PDB entry 8P8V | electron microscopy, 8.70 A resolution (very low resolution: no residue pairs are listed; an interface is given only as per-side residue counts) | chains 5 and K of the 59 polymer chains in the assembly

# Chain 5
Molecule: 16S ribosomal RNA
Organism: Mycoplasmoides pneumoniae M129
Sequence (1520 nucleotides; numbered 1 to 1520; the number before each row is that of its first residue):
     1 UUUUUCUGAG AGUUUGAUCC UGGCUCAGGA UUAACGCUGG CGGCAUGCCU AAUACAUGCA
    61 AGUCGAUCGA AAGUAGUAAU ACUUUAGAGG CGAACGGGUG AGUAACACGU AUCCAAUCUA
   121 CCUUAUAAUG GGGGAUAACU AGUUGAAAGA CUAGCUAAUA CCGCAUAAGA ACUUUGGUUC
   181 GCAUGAAUCA AAGUUGAAAG GACCUGCAAG GGUUCGUUAU UUGAUGAGGG UGCGCCAUAU
   241 CAGCUAGUUG GUGGGGUAAC GGCCUACCAA GGCAAUGACG UGUAGCUAUG CUGAGAAGUA
   301 GAAUAGCCAC AAUGGGACUG AGACACGGCC CAUACUCCUA CGGGAGGCAG CAGUAGGGAA
   361 UUUUUCACAA UGAGCGAAAG CUUGAUGGAG CAAUGCCGCG UGAACGAUGA AGGUCUUUAA
   421 GAUUGUAAAG UUCUUUUAUU UGGGAAGAAU GACUUUAGCA GGUAAUGGCU AGAGUUUGAC
   481 UGUACCAUUU UGAAUAAGUG ACGACUAACU AUGUGCCAGC AGUCGCGGUA AUACAUAGGU
   541 CGCAAGCGUU AUCCGGAUUU AUUGGGCGUA AAGCAAGCGC AGGCGGAUUG AAAAGUCUGG
   601 UGUUAAAGGC AGCUGCUUAA CAGUUGUAUG CAUUGGAAAC UAUUAAUCUA GAGUGUGGUA
   661 GGGAGUUUUG GAAUUUCAUG UGGAGCGGUG AAAUGCGUAG AUAUAUGAAG GAACACCAGU
   721 GGCGAAGGCG AAAACUUAGG CCAUUACUGA CGCUUAGGCU UGAAAGUGUG GGGAGCAAAU
   781 AGGAUUAGAU ACCCUAGUAG UCCACACCGU AAACGAUAGA UACUAGCUGU CGGGGCGAUC
   841 CCCUCGGUAG UGAAGUUAAC ACAUUAAGUA UCUCGCCUGG GUAGUACAUU CGCAAGAAUG
   901 AAACUCAAAC GGAAUUGACG GGGACCCGCA CAAGUGGUGG AGCAUGUUGC UUAAUUCGAC
   961 GGUACACGAA AAACCUUACC UAGACUUGAC AUCCUUGGCA AAAUUAUGGA AACAUAAUGG
  1021 AGGUUAACCG AGUGACAGGU GGUGCAUGGU UGUCGUCAGC UCGUGUCGUG AGAUGUUGGG
  1081 UUAAGUCCCG CAACGAGCGC AACCCUUAUC GUUAGUUACA UUGUCUAGCG AGACUGCUAA
  1141 UGCAAAUUGG AGGAAGGAAG GGAUGACGUC AAAUCAUCAU GCCCCUUAUG UCUAGGGCUG
  1201 CAAACGUGCU ACAAUGGCCA AUACAAACAG UCGCCAGCUU GUAAAAGUGA GCAAAUCUGU
  1261 AAAGUUGGUC UCAGUUCGGA UUGAGGGCUG CAAUUCGUCC UCAUGAAGUC GGAAUCACUA
  1321 GUAAUCGCGA AUCAGCUAUG UCGCGGUGAA UACGUUCUCG GGUCUUGUAC ACACXGXCCG
  1381 UCAAACUAUG AAAGCUGGUA AUAUUUAAAA ACGUGUUGCU AACCAUUAGG AAGCGCAUGU
  1441 CAAGGAUAGC ACCGGUGAUU GGAGUUAAGU CGUAACAAGG UACCCCUACG AGAACGUGGG
  1501 GGUGGAUCAC CUCCUUUCUA
Disordered / not traced: 1-4, 1511-1520
Modified positions: 7MG (7N-methyl-8-hydroguanosine-5'-monophosphate) at position 525, 5MC (5-methylcytidine-5'-monophosphate) at position 1375, B8T (4-methyl, cytidine-5'-monophosphate) at position 1377, MA6 (6N-dimethyladenosine-5'-monophoshate) at position 1493, MA6 (6N-dimethyladenosine-5'-monophoshate) at position 1494
Sequence notes: conflict A1003 (G119315 in 26117688)
Ion coordination: Mg2+ site 1 near G22 (its only coordinating residue here); Mg2+ site 2: C49, G100; Mg2+ site 3 near A54 (its only coordinating residue here); Mg2+ site 4 near U85 (its only coordinating residue here); Mg2+ site 5: A94, G327; Mg2+ site 6: C95, G96; Mg2+ site 7 near G98 (its only coordinating residue here); Mg2+ site 8: A101, G102, G285; Mg2+ site 9: A160, C161; Mg2+ site 10 near A165 (its only coordinating residue here); Mg2+ site 11 near G251 (its only coordinating residue here); Mg2+ site 12 near U252 (its only coordinating residue here); 41 more Mg2+ sites not listed

# Chain K
Molecule: 30S ribosomal protein S12
Organism: Mycoplasmoides pneumoniae M129
UniProt: P75546 (RS12_MYCPN); residue numbers follow UniProt; this construct covers 1-139
Sequence (139 residues; row label = number of the first residue in the row):
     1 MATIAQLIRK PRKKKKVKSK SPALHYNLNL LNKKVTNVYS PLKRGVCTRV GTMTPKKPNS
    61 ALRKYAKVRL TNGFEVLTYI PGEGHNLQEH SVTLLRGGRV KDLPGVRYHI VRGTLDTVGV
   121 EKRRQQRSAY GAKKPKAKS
Disordered / not traced: 1, 137-139
Ion coordination: Mg2+ near Gln126 (its only coordinating residue here)

# Interface between chain 5 and chain K
At this resolution (9 A) residue pairs are not listed: 63 residues of chain 5 and 67 of chain K lie at the interface.

# Summary
Chain 5 and chain K form an interface of 63 and 67 residues respectively. C49(5) and G100(5) form the Mg2+
site 2. A94(5) and G327(5) form the Mg2+ site 5.
Chain 5 is 16S ribosomal RNA and chain K is 30S ribosomal protein S12, both from Mycoplasmoides pneumoniae
M129; the structure, Mycoplasma pneumoniae di-ribosome in chloramphenicol-treated cells (leading 70S), was
determined by electron microscopy, deposited together with 8P6P, 8P7X, 8P7Y, 8P8B and 8P8W.
